Entry 4A3D (X-ray diffraction, 3.40 A resolution); this record covers chains A and T of the 15 polymer chains in the assembly.

Chain A:
Molecule: DNA-directed RNA polymerase II subunit RPB1
From: Saccharomyces cerevisiae
Notes: EC 2.7.7.6
Reference sequence: P04050 (RPB1_YEAST); residue numbers follow UniProt; this construct covers 1-1732
Amino-acid sequence (1732 residues; row label = number of the first residue in the row):
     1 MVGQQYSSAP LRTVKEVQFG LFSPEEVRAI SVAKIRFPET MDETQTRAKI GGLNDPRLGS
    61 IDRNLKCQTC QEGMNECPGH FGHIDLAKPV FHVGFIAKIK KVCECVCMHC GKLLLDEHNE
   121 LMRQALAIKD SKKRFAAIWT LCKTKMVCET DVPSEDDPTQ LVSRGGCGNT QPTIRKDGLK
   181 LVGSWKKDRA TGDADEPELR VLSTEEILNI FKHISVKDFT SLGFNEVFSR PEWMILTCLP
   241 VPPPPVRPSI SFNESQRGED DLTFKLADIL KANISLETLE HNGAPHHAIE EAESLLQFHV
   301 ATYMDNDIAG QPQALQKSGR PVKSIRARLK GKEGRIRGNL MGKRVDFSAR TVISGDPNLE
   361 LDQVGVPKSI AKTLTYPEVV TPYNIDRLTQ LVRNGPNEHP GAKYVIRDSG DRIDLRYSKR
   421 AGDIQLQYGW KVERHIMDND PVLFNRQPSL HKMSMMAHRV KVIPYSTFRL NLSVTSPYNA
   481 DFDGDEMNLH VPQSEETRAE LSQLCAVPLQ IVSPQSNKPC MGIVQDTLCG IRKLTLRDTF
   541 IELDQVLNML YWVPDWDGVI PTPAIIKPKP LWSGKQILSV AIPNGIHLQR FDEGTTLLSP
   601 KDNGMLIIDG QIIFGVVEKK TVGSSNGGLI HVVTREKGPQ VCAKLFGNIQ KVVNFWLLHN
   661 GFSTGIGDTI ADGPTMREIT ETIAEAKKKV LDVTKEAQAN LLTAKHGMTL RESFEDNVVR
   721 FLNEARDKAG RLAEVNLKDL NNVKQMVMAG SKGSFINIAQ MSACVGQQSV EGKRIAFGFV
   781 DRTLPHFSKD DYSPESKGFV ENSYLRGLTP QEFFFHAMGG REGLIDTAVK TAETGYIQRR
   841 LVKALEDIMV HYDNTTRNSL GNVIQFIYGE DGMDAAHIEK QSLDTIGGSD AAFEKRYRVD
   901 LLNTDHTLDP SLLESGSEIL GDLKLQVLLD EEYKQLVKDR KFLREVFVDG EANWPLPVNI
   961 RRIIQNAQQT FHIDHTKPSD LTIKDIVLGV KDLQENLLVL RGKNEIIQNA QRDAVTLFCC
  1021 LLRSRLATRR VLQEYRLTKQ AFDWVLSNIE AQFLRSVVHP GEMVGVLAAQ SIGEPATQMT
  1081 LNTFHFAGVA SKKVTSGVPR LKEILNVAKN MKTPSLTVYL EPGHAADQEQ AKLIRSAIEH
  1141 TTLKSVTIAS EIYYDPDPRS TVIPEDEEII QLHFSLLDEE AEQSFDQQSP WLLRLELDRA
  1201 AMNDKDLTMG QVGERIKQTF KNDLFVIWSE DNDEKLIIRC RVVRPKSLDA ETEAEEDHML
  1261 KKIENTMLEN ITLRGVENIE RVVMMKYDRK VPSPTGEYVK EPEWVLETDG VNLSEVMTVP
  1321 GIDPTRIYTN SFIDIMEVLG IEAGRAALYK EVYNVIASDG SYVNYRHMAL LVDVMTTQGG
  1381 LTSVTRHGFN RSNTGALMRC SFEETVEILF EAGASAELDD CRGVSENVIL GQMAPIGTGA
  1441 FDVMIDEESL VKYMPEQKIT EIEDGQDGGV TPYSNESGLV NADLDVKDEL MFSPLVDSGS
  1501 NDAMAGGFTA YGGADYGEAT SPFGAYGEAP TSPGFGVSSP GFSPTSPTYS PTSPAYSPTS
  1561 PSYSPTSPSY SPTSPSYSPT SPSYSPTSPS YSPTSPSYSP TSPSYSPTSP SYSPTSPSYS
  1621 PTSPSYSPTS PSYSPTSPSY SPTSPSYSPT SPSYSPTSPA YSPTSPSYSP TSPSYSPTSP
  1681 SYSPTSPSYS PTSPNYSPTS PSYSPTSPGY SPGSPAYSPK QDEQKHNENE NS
Disordered / not traced: 1-2, 1081-1091, 1177-1186, 1244-1253, 1456-1732
Bound ions: Zn2+ site 1: Cys-67, Cys-70, Cys-77, His-80; Zn2+ site 2: Cys-107, Cys-110, Cys-148, Cys-167; Mg2+: Asp-481, Asp-483, Asp-485 (shared with 1 residue of chain P)
Curated features (UniProtKB/Swiss-Prot):
  - region: Pro-248 to Asp-260 (Lid loop), Asn-306 to Lys-323 (Rudder loop), Pro-810 to Glu-822 (Bridging helix)
  - binding site (Zn(2+)): Cys-67, Cys-70, Cys-77, His-80, Cys-107, Cys-110, Cys-148, Cys-167
  - binding site (Mg(2+)): Asp-481, Asp-483, Asp-485
  - modified residue: Thr-1471 (Phosphothreonine)
  - cross-link (Glycyl lysine isopeptide (Lys-Gly)): Lys-695 (interchain with G-Cter in ubiquitin), Lys-1246 (interchain with G-Cter in ubiquitin), Lys-1350 (interchain with G-Cter in ubiquitin)
  - natural variant: Ser-1653 to Pro-1659 (deletion: In strain: A364A)
  - mutagenesis: Lys-1246 (K1246R: Impairs ubiquitination during transcription stress)
What the authors report for this chain:
  - mutagenesis - Q1078N, Q1078S: abolished growth (citing earlier work)

Chain T:
Molecule: 26-nt DNA strand
Sequence (26 nucleotides; each row starts with the number of its first residue):
     4 AGCTCAAGTA CTTTTTCCUG GTCATT
Disordered / not traced: 4-6, 27-29
Modified residues: BRU (5-bromo-2'-deoxyuridine-5'-monophosphate) at position 22

How chain A and chain T interact:
Pairs across the interface (19; chain A residue first):
  Ala-309(A) / DC14(T)  phosphate contact
  Arg-326(A) / DT16(T)  salt bridge to the phosphate
  Lys-332(A) / DT19(T)  salt bridge to the phosphate
  Lys-332(A) / DC20(T)  salt bridge to the phosphate
  Arg-337(A) / DT17(T)  phosphate contact
  Arg-337(A) / DT18(T)  salt bridge to the phosphate
  Arg-344(A) / DC21(T)  salt bridge to the phosphate
  Arg-344(A) / BRU_22(T)  salt bridge to the phosphate
  Arg-350(A) / DC21(T)  hydrogen bond to the sugar
  Gln-447(A) / DC20(T)  hydrogen bond to the phosphate
  Pro-448(A) / DT19(T)  base contact
  Thr-831(A) / DT19(T)  base contact
  Ala-832(A) / DT18(T)  sugar contact
  Tyr-836(A) / DT17(T)  phosphate contact
  Tyr-836(A) / DT18(T)  sugar contact
  Arg-839(A) / DT18(T)  phosphate contact
  Arg-1386(A) / DT16(T)  sugar contact
  Glu-1403(A) / DT17(T)  sugar contact
  Glu-1407(A) / DT16(T)  phosphate contact
Also at the interface, not in a pair above, chain A (16 interface residues in all): Glu-1404
Also at the interface, not in a pair above, chain T (9 interface residues in all): DT15

Overview:
Chain A and chain T form an interface of 16 and 9 residues respectively; the contacts include 2 hydrogen bonds
and 6 salt bridges. Among the polar pairs are Arg-350(A)/DC21(T), Gln-447(A)/DC20(T) and Arg-326(A)/DT16(T).
The paper reports that Q1078N and Q1078S of chain A abolish growth.
Chain A is DNA-directed RNA polymerase II subunit RPB1 (Saccharomyces cerevisiae) and chain T is a 26-nt DNA
strand; the structure, RNA Polymerase II initial transcribing complex with a 6nt DNA-RNA hybrid, was
determined by X-ray diffraction, deposited together with 4A3B, 4A3C, 4A3E, 4A3F, 4A3G, 4A3I and 4 further
entries.
